Entry 8E4X (X-ray diffraction, 2.80 A resolution); this record covers chains B and C of the 4 polymer chains in the assembly.

# Chain B
Name: Double-stranded RNA-specific editase 1
Organism: Homo sapiens
Notes: EC 3.5.4.37
UniProt: P78563 (RED1_HUMAN), isoform P78563-4; residues 215-701 here correspond to UniProt positions 243-729 (UniProt number = residue number + 28)
Sequence (488 residues; numbered 214 to 701; the number before each row is that of its first residue):
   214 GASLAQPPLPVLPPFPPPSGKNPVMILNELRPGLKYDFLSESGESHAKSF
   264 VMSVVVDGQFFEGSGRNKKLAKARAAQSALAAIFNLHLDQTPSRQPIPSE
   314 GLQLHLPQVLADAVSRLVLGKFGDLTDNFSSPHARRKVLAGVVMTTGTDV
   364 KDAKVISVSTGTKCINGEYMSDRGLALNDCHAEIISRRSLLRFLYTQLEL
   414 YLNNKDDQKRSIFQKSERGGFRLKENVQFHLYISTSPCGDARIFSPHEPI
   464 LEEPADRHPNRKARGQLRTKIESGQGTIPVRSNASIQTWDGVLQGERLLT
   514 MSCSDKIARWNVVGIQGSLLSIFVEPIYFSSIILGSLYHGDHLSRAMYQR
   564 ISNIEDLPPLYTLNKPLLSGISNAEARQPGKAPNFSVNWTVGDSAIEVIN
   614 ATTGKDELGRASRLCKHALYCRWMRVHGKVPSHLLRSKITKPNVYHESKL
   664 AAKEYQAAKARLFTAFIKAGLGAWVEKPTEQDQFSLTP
Not modelled in the structure: 214-234, 464-475, 701
Differences from the reference sequence: expression tag (214); engineered mutation Gln488 (Glu516 in P78563)
Bound ions: Zn2+: His394, Cys451, Cys516
Ligand contacts: inositol hexakisphosphate (IHP): Asn391, Asp392, Ile397, Arg400, Arg401, Thr513, Lys519, Arg522, Gly530, Ser531, Leu532, Lys629, Tyr658, Lys662, Tyr668, Lys672, Trp687, Val688, Glu689, Lys690, Gln694, Asp695
What the authors report for this chain:
  - binding site for the 32-nt RNA strand (chain C): His259, Arg455
  - binding site for the 32-nt RNA strand: Ser258
  - conformationally variable residues (order/disorder transition): Leu464 to Lys475

# Chain C
Molecule: 32-nt RNA strand
Sequence (32 nucleotides; numbered 1 to 32; the number before each row is that of its first residue):
     1 GCUCGCGAUGCGXGAGGGCUCUGAUAGCUACG
Modified / non-standard residues: 8AZ (8-aza-nebularine-5'-monophosphate) at position 13
Bound ions: Zn2+: 8AZ_13 (shared with 3 residues of chain A)

# How chain B and chain C interact
Residue-residue contacts (11; chain B residue first):
  Glu242(B) - G27(C)  sugar contact
  Ser258(B) - G16(C)  hydrogen bond to the sugar
  His259(B) - A15(C)  hydrogen bond to the sugar
  His259(B) - G16(C)  sugar contact
  Phe263(B) - G17(C)  phosphate contact
  Arg279(B) - G16(C)  phosphate contact
  Arg279(B) - G17(C)  salt bridge to the phosphate
  Asn280(B) - G17(C)  hydrogen bond to the phosphate
  Asn280(B) - G18(C)  phosphate contact
  Lys281(B) - G18(C)  hydrogen bond to the phosphate
  Lys281(B) - C19(C)  salt bridge to the phosphate
Also at the interface, not in a pair above, chain B (8 interface residues in all): Lys261

# In short
8 residues of chain B and 6 residues of chain C are in contact, with 4 hydrogen bonds and 2 salt bridges.
Polar contacts include Ser258(B)-G16(C), His259(B)-A15(C) and Asn280(B)-G17(C). From the paper: a binding site
for the 32-nt RNA strand (chain C) at His259(B) and Arg455(B); a binding site for the 32-nt RNA strand at
Ser258(B).
Chain B is Double-stranded RNA-specific editase 1 (Homo sapiens) and chain C is a 32-nt RNA strand; the
structure, Human Adenosine Deaminase Acting on dsRNA (ADAR2-R2D) bound to dsRNA containing a G:3-deaza dA pair
adjacent ..., was determined by X-ray diffraction, deposited together with 8E0F.
